PDB entry 5XJE | X-ray diffraction, 2.40 A resolution | chains A and C of the 3 polymer chains in the assembly

[Chain A]
Molecule: Immunoglobulin gamma-1 heavy chain
Source organism: Homo sapiens
UniProt: P0DOX5 (IGG1_HUMAN); residues 225-447 here correspond to UniProt positions 227-449 (UniProt number = residue number + 2)
Sequence (223 residues; numbered 225 to 447; the number before each row is that of its first residue):
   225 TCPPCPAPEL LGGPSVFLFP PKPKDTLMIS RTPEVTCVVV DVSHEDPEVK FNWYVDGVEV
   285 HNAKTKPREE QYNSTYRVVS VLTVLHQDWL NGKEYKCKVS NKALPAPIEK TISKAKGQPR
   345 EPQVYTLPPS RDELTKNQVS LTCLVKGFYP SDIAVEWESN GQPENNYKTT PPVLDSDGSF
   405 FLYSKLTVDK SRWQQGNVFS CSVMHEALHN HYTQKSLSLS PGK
Unresolved in the structure: 225-231, 445-447
Cystine bridges: Cys-261/Cys-321, Cys-367/Cys-425
Glycans and other covalent adducts: glycan linked to Asn-297
From the paper describing this entry:
  - post-translational modification sites: Asn-297
  - conformationally variable residues (side-chain flip): Tyr-296 (from molecular simulation)

[Chain C]
Molecule: Low affinity immunoglobulin gamma Fc region receptor III-A
Source organism: Homo sapiens
UniProt: P08637 (FCG3A_HUMAN); residues 3-175 here correspond to UniProt positions 21-193 (UniProt number = residue number + 18)
Sequence (179 residues; each row starts with the number of its first residue):
     3 EDLPKAVVFL EPQWYRVLEK DSVTLKCQGA YSPEDQSTQW FHNESLISSQ ASSYFIDAAT
    63 VDDSGEYRCQ TQLSTLSDPV QLEVHIGWLL LQAPRWVFKE EDPIHLRCHS WKNTALHKVT
   123 YLQNGKGRKY FHHNSDFYIP KATLKDSGSY FCRGLVGSKN VSSETVQITI TQGHHHHHH
Unresolved in the structure: 3-9, 31-41, 53-55, 74-75, 175-181
Cystine bridges: Cys-29/Cys-71, Cys-110/Cys-154
Glycans and other covalent adducts: N-acetylglucosamine (NAG) linked to Asn-45; glycan linked to Asn-162
Differences from the reference sequence: engineered mutation Gln-38 (Asn56 in P08637), Gln-74 (Asn92 in P08637), Val-158 (Phe176 in P08637), Gln-169 (Asn187 in P08637); expression tag (176-181)
From the paper describing this entry:
  - post-translational modification sites: Asn-45, Asn-162

[Chain A / chain C interface]
Contacting residue pairs (24; chain A residue first):
  Leu-235(A) / His-119(C)
  Leu-235(A) / His-135(C)
  Gly-236(A) / His-119(C)
  Gly-236(A) / His-134(C)
  Gly-236(A) / His-135(C)
  Gly-237(A) / Lys-120(C)  hydrogen bond (backbone-side chain)
  Gly-237(A) / Tyr-132(C)
  Gly-237(A) / His-134(C)
  Pro-238(A) / His-134(C)
  Ser-239(A) / Lys-120(C)  hydrogen bond
  Asp-265(A) / Lys-120(C)  salt bridge
  Asp-265(A) / Tyr-132(C)
  Asp-265(A) / His-134(C)
  Ser-267(A) / His-134(C)
  Glu-269(A) / Lys-131(C)  salt bridge
  Tyr-296(A) / Lys-128(C)  hydrogen bond (backbone-side chain)
  Tyr-296(A) / Gly-129(C)
  Asn-297(A) / Gly-129(C)
  Ser-298(A) / Gly-129(C)
  Ser-298(A) / Arg-130(C)
  Ser-298(A) / Lys-131(C)
  Ser-298(A) / Tyr-132(C)  hydrogen bond (side chain-backbone)
  Thr-299(A) / Tyr-132(C)
  Ala-327(A) / His-134(C)
Interface residues without a listed pair, chain C (11 interface residues in all): Thr-122, Gly-127
Interface features reported in the paper:
  - specific contacts: Tyr-296(A)/Lys-128(C)

[Overview]
The interface between chain A and chain C involves 13 residues on one side and 11 on the other, with 4
hydrogen bonds and 2 salt bridges. Polar contacts include Asp-265(A)/Lys-120(C), Glu-269(A)/Lys-131(C) and
Gly-237(A)/Lys-120(C). The paper describes a contact between Tyr-296(A) and Lys-128(C). From the paper:
modification sites Asn-297(A) and Asn-45(C) among others; conformational variability at Tyr-296(A).
Here chain A is Immunoglobulin gamma-1 heavy chain and chain C is Low affinity immunoglobulin gamma Fc region
receptor III-A, both from Homo sapiens. Entry 5XJE (Crystal structure of fucosylated IgG1 Fc complexed with
bis-glycosylated soluble form of Fc gamma receptor IIIa) was determined by X-ray diffraction, deposited
together with 5XJF.
